PDB entry 9CQM | electron microscopy, 2.55 A resolution | chains C and D of the 4 polymer chains in the assembly

# Chain C
Protein: Hemoglobin subunit alpha
From: Homo sapiens
UniProtKB: P69905 (HBA_HUMAN); residues 2-140 here correspond to UniProt positions 3-141 (UniProt number = residue number + 1)
Sequence (139 residues; row label = number of the first residue in the row):
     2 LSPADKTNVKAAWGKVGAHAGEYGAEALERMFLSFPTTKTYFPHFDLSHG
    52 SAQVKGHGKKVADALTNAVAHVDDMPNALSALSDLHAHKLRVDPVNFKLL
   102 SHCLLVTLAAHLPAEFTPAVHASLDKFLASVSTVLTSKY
Ion coordination: heme Fe near His-87 (its only coordinating residue here)
Small-molecule neighbours:
  - heme (HEM): Met-32, Thr-39, Tyr-42, Phe-43, His-45, Phe-46, His-58, Lys-61, Val-62, Ala-65, Leu-66, Leu-83, Leu-86, His-87, Leu-91, Val-93, Asn-97, Phe-98, Leu-101, Leu-105, Leu-136
  - oxygen molecule (OXY): Leu-29, Phe-43, His-58, Val-62, Leu-101
Swiss-Prot annotation at these positions:
  - binding site (O2): His-58
  - binding site (heme b): His-87
  - site: Thr-8, Asn-9 (Microbial infection: Cleavage), Lys-11 (Not glycated), Ala-13, Trp-14 (Microbial infection: Cleavage), Tyr-24, Gly-25 (Microbial infection: Cleavage), Leu-29, Glu-30 (Microbial infection: Cleavage), His-45, Phe-46 (Microbial infection: Cleavage), Asp-47, Leu-48 (Microbial infection: Cleavage), Ser-52, Ala-53 (Microbial infection: Cleavage), Val-55, Lys-56 (Microbial infection: Cleavage), Lys-56 (Not glycated), Gly-59, Lys-60 (Microbial infection: Cleavage), Lys-60 (Not glycated), Lys-90 (Not glycated), Leu-91, Arg-92 (Microbial infection: Cleavage), Lys-99 (Not glycated), Leu-106, Val-107 (Microbial infection: Cleavage), Thr-108, Leu-109 (Microbial infection: Cleavage), Val-121, His-122 (Microbial infection: Cleavage), Ser-133, Thr-134 (Microbial infection: Cleavage)
  - modified residue: Ser-3 (Phosphoserine), Lys-7 (N6-succinyllysine), Thr-8 (Phosphothreonine), Lys-11 (N6-succinyllysine), Lys-16 (N6-acetyllysine), Tyr-24 (Phosphotyrosine), Ser-35 (Phosphoserine), Lys-40 (N6-succinyllysine), Ser-49 (Phosphoserine), Ser-102 (Phosphoserine), Thr-108 (Phosphothreonine), Ser-124 (Phosphoserine), Ser-131 (Phosphoserine), Thr-134 (Phosphothreonine), Thr-137 (Phosphothreonine), Ser-138 (Phosphoserine)
  - glycosylation (N-linked (Glc) (glycation) lysine): Lys-7, Lys-16, Lys-40, Lys-61

# Chain D
Protein: Hemoglobin subunit beta
From: Homo sapiens
UniProtKB: P68871 (HBB_HUMAN); residues 2-146 here correspond to UniProt positions 3-147 (UniProt number = residue number + 1)
Sequence (145 residues; row label = number of the first residue in the row):
     2 HLTPEEKSAVTALWGKVNVDEVGGEALGRLLVVYPWTQRFFESFGDLSTP
    52 DAVMGNPKVKAHGKKVLGAFSDGLAHLDNLKGTFATLSELHCDKLHVDPE
   102 NFRLLGNVLVCVLAHHFGKEFTPPVQAAYQKVVAGVANALAHKYH
Ion coordination: heme Fe: His-92 (together with oxygen molecule)
Small-molecule neighbours: heme / oxygen molecule: Leu-28, Leu-31, Thr-38, Phe-41, Phe-42, His-63, Lys-66, Val-67, Ala-70, Phe-71, Phe-85, Leu-88, Leu-91, His-92, Lys-95, Leu-96, Val-98, Asn-102, Phe-103, Leu-106, Leu-141
Swiss-Prot annotation at these positions:
  - binding site ((2R)-2,3-bisphosphoglycerate): His-2, Lys-82, His-143
  - binding site (heme b): His-63, His-92
  - site: Glu-7, Lys-8 (Microbial infection: Cleavage), Gly-25, Glu-26 (Microbial infection: Cleavage), Gly-29, Arg-30 (Microbial infection: Cleavage), Tyr-35, Pro-36 (Microbial infection: Cleavage), Trp-37, Thr-38 (Microbial infection: Cleavage), Phe-45, Gly-46 (Microbial infection: Cleavage), Asp-52, Ala-53 (Microbial infection: Cleavage), Gly-56, Asn-57 (Microbial infection: Cleavage), Lys-59 (Not glycated), Phe-71, Ser-72 (Microbial infection: Cleavage), Gly-74, Leu-75 (Microbial infection: Cleavage), Lys-82 (Not glycated), Thr-84, Phe-85 (Microbial infection: Cleavage), His-92, Cys-93 (Microbial infection: Cleavage), Lys-95 (Not glycated), Arg-104, Leu-105 (Microbial infection: Cleavage), Leu-110, Val-111 (Microbial infection: Cleavage), Gly-119, Lys-120 (Microbial infection: Cleavage), Phe-122, Thr-123 (Microbial infection: Cleavage), Ala-128, Ala-129 (Microbial infection: Cleavage) and 2 more in UniProt
  - modified residue: Ser-9 (Phosphoserine), Thr-12 (Phosphothreonine), Ser-44 (Phosphoserine), Thr-50 (Phosphothreonine), Lys-59 (N6-acetyllysine), Lys-82 (N6-acetyllysine), Thr-87 (Phosphothreonine), Cys-93 (S-nitrosocysteine), Lys-144 (N6-acetyllysine)
  - glycosylation (N-linked (Glc) (glycation) lysine): Lys-8, Lys-17, Lys-66, Lys-120, Lys-144

# Chain C / chain D interface
Residue-residue contacts - 38 pairs, chain C then chain D:
  Glu-30(C) / Pro-124(D)
  Arg-31(C) / Phe-122(D)  hydrogen bond (side chain-backbone)
  Arg-31(C) / Thr-123(D)
  Arg-31(C) / Pro-124(D)
  Arg-31(C) / Gln-127(D)  hydrogen bond
  Leu-34(C) / Pro-124(D)  hydrophobic
  Leu-34(C) / Pro-125(D)
  Leu-34(C) / Ala-128(D)
  Ser-35(C) / Gln-127(D)
  Ser-35(C) / Ala-128(D)
  Ser-35(C) / Gln-131(D)
  Phe-36(C) / Gln-131(D)
  His-103(C) / Asn-108(D)  hydrogen bond
  His-103(C) / Val-111(D)
  His-103(C) / Cys-112(D)
  His-103(C) / Gln-127(D)
  His-103(C) / Gln-131(D)  hydrogen bond
  Val-107(C) / Val-111(D)  hydrophobic
  Val-107(C) / Cys-112(D)  hydrophobic
  Val-107(C) / Ala-115(D)
  Val-107(C) / Gln-127(D)
  Ala-110(C) / Cys-112(D)
  Ala-110(C) / Ala-115(D)
  Ala-110(C) / His-116(D)
  Ala-111(C) / Ala-115(D)
  Ala-111(C) / Gly-119(D)
  Pro-114(C) / His-116(D)  hydrogen bond (backbone-side chain)
  Phe-117(C) / Arg-30(D)  hydrogen bond (backbone-side chain)
  Phe-117(C) / His-116(D)  hydrogen bond (backbone-side chain)
  Thr-118(C) / Arg-30(D)  hydrogen bond (backbone-side chain)
  Pro-119(C) / Arg-30(D)
  Pro-119(C) / Val-33(D)
  Pro-119(C) / Met-55(D)  hydrophobic
  His-122(C) / Arg-30(D)  hydrogen bond
  His-122(C) / Val-34(D)
  Ala-123(C) / Val-34(D)  hydrophobic
  Asp-126(C) / Val-34(D)
  Asp-126(C) / Tyr-35(D)
Interface residues without a listed pair, chain C (19 interface residues in all): Lys-99, Cys-104, Leu-106
Interface residues without a listed pair, chain D (20 interface residues in all): Arg-104, Lys-120

# Summary
19 residues of chain C and 20 residues of chain D are in contact, with 9 hydrogen bonds. Among the polar pairs
are Arg-31(C)/Phe-122(D), Arg-31(C)/Gln-127(D) and His-103(C)/Asn-108(D). Ligands of chain C: heme and oxygen
molecule. Ligands of chain D: heme / oxygen molecule.
Chain C is Hemoglobin subunit alpha and chain D is Hemoglobin subunit beta, both from Homo sapiens; the
structure, Human OxyHb (C1 symmetry) obtained using the SPT Labtech chameleon In the presence of 25 uM ...,
was determined by electron microscopy (same publication as 9CQN, 9CQO, 9CQP, 9CQQ, 9CQR, 9CQS and 12 further
entries).
